Entry 6JE4 (X-ray diffraction, 3.07 A resolution); this record covers chains A and D of the 5 polymer chains in the assembly.

Chain A:
Protein: CRISPR-associated endonuclease Cas9
Source organism: Neisseria meningitidis 8013
Notes: EC 3.1.-.-
UniProtKB: C9X1G5 (CAS9_NEIM8); residue numbers follow UniProt; this construct covers 1-1082
Amino-acid sequence (1083 residues; numbered 0 to 1082; the number before each row is that of its first residue; numbering starts at 0):
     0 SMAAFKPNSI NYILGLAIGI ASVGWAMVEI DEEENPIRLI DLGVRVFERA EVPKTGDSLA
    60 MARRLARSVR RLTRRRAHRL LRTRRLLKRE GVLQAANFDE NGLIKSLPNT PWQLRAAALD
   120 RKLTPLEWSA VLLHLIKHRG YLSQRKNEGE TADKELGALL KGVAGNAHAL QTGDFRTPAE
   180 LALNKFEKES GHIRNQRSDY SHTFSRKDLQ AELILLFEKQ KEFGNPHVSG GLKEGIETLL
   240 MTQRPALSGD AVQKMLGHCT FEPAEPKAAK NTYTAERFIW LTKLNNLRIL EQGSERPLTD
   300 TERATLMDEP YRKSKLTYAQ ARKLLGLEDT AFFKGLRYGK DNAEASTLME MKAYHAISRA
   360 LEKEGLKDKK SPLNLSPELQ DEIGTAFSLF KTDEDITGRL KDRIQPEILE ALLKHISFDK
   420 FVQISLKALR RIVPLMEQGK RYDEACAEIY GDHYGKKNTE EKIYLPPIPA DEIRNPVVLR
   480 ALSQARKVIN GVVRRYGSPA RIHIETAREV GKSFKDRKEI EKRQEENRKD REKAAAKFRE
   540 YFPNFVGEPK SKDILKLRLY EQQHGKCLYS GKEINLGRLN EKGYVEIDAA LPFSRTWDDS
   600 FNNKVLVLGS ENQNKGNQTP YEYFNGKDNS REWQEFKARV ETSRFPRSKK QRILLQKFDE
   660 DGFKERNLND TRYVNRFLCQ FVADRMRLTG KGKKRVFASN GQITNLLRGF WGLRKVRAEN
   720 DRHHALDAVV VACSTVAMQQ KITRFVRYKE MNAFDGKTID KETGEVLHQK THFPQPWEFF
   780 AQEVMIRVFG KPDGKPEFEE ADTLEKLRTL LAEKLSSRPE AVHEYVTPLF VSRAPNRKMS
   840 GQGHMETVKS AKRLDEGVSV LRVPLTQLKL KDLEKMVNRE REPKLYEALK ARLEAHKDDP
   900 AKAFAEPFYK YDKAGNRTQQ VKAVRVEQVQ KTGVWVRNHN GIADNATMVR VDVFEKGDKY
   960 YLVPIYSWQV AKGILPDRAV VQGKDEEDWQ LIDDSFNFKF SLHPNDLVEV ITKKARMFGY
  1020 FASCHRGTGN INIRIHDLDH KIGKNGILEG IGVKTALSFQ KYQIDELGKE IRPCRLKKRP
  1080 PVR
Not modelled in the structure: 0-7, 147-153, 452-456, 753-766
Construct notes: expression tag (0); engineered mutation Ala16 (Asp in C9X1G5), Ala588 (His in C9X1G5)
UniProt features mapped onto this chain:
  - binding site (Mg(2+)): Glu504, Glu508, His723
From the paper describing this entry:
  - mutagenesis - K909A, H1024A: abolished catalytic activity
  - mutagenesis - R880A, Q981A, T1027A, N1029A: decreased catalytic activity
  - mutagenesis - H588A: unchanged catalytic activity
  - mutagenesis - S593Q/W596R, S593Q/W596K: increased catalytic activity
  - mutagenesis - K909A: decreased expression

Chain D:
Molecule: non-target DNA strand
Sequence (35 nucleotides; numbered 1 to 35; the number before each row is that of its first residue):
     1 CCAGTGAGAC GATAAATTGA AATGATATGA TTTTA
Not modelled in the structure: 1-20

Chain A / chain D interface:
Pairs across the interface (25; chain A residue first):
  Arg48(A) - DA25(D)  salt bridge to the phosphate
  Pro52(A) - DG24(D)  sugar contact
  Pro52(A) - DA25(D)  sugar contact
  Lys53(A) - DT23(D)  base contact
  Lys53(A) - DG24(D)  hydrogen bond to the sugar
  Thr54(A) - DT23(D)  base contact
  Val928(A) - DG29(D)  phosphate contact
  Val928(A) - DA30(D)  phosphate contact
  Lys930(A) - DG29(D)  phosphate contact
  Asn944(A) - DA27(D)  phosphate contact
  Asn944(A) - DT28(D)  hydrogen bond to the phosphate
  Ala945(A) - DT26(D)  phosphate contact
  Ala945(A) - DA27(D)  sugar contact
  Thr946(A) - DA27(D)  phosphate contact
  Met947(A) - DA27(D)  hydrogen bond to the phosphate
  Met947(A) - DT28(D)  phosphate contact
  Tyr965(A) - DT28(D)  hydrogen bond to the phosphate
  Cys1023(A) - DT28(D)  base contact
  His1024(A) - DT28(D)  stacking on the base
  His1024(A) - DG29(D)  hydrogen bond to the base
  His1024(A) - DA30(D)  base contact
  Arg1025(A) - DT28(D)  phosphate contact
  Gly1026(A) - DG29(D)  phosphate contact
  Thr1027(A) - DA30(D)  base contact
  Arg1033(A) - DT26(D)  salt bridge to the phosphate
Also at the interface, not in a pair above, chain A (22 interface residues in all): Glu47, Thr931, Gln981, Lys1013, Ser1022
Also at the interface, not in a pair above, chain D (11 interface residues in all): DT31, DT34, DA35

Overview:
22 residues of chain A face 11 of chain D across their interface, with 5 hydrogen bonds, 2 salt bridges and 1
aromatic stacking contact. Among the polar pairs are His1024(A)-DG29(D), Lys53(A)-DG24(D) and
Asn944(A)-DT28(D). From the paper: R880A, Q981A and T1027A of chain A, among others, reduce catalytic
activity; K909A and H1024A of chain A abolish catalytic activity; 9 substitutions were tested in all.
Here chain A is CRISPR-associated endonuclease Cas9 (Neisseria meningitidis 8013) and chain D is non-target
DNA strand. Entry 6JE4 (Crystal structure of Nme1Cas9-sgRNA-dsDNA dimer mediated by double protein inhibitor
AcrIIC3 monomers) was determined by X-ray diffraction together with 6JDQ, 6JDV, 6JE3, 6JE9, 6JFU, 6KC7 and
6KC8 from the same study.
